Entry 7MWT (X-ray diffraction, 2.19 A resolution); this record covers chain A.

[Chain A]
Molecule: Bifunctional protein PutA
From: Escherichia coli
Notes: EC 1.5.5.2, 1.2.1.88
Reference sequence: A0A383H020 (A0A383H020_ECOLX); residue numbers follow UniProt; this construct covers 86-630
Sequence (551 residues; each row starts with the number of its first residue):
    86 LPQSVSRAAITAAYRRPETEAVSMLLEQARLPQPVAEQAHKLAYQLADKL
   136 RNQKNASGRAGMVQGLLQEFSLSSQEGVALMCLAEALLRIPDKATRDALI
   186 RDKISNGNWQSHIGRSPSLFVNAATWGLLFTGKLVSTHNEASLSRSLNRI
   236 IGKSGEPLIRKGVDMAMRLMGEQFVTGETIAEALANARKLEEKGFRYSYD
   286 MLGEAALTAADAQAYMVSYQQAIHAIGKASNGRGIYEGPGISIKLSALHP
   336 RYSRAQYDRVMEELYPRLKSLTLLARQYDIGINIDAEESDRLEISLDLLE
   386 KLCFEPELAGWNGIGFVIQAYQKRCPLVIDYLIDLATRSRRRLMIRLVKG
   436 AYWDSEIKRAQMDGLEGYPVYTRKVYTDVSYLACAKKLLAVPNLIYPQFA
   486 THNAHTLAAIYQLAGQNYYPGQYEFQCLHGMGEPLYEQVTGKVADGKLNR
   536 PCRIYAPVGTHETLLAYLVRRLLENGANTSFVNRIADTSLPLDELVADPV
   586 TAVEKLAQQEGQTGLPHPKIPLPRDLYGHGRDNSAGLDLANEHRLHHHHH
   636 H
Disordered / not traced: 86-87, 190-203, 216-225, 611-636
Construct notes: expression tag (631-636)
Residues lining bound ligands:
  - FAD (flavin-adenine dinucleotide): Asp370, Ala371, Val402, Gln404, Tyr406, Arg431, Val433, Lys434, Gly435, Ala436, Tyr437, Trp438, Tyr456, Thr457, Arg458, Lys459, Thr462, Asp463, Ala485, Thr486, His487, Asn488, Thr491, Gln511, Cys512, Leu513, Tyr540, Arg556, Glu559, Thr564, Ser565, Phe566
  - cyclobutane-1,1-dicarboxylic acid (ZPS): Glu289, Lys329, Asp370, Ala371, Ala436, Tyr437, Leu513, Tyr540, Tyr552, Arg555, Arg556
From the paper describing this entry:
  - binding site for cyclobutane-1,1-dicarboxylic acid: Lys329, Tyr437, Leu513, Tyr540, Tyr552, Arg555, Arg556

[Overview]
Ligands of chain A: flavin-adenine dinucleotide and cyclobutane-1,1-dicarboxylic acid. The paper reports a
binding site for cyclobutane-1,1-dicarboxylic acid at Lys329, Tyr437 and Leu513 among others.
Chain A is Bifunctional protein PutA (Escherichia coli); the structure, Structure of the E. coli PutA proline
dehydrogenase domain (residues 86-630) complexed with 1,1-Cyclobutanedicarboxylate, was determined by X-ray
diffraction (same publication as 7MWU, 7MWV and 7SQN).
